3TDD - chains A and B of the 28 polymer chains in the assembly; structure by X-ray diffraction, 2.70 A resolution.

Chain A:
Protein: Proteasome component Y7
Organism: Saccharomyces cerevisiae
Notes: EC 3.4.25.1
UniProtKB: P23639 (PSA2_YEAST); the construct lacks a stretch of the UniProt sequence and is renumbered around it, so the offset changes along the chain: 4-102 = UniProt 1-99; 103-147 = UniProt 101-145; 148-200 = UniProt 147-199; 202-209 = UniProt 200-207; 2 more segments
Chain sequence (250 residues; numbered 4 to 236 plus 18 insertion-coded residues; 1 number in that range is skipped by the numbering (no residue carries it; nothing is unmodelled there); the number before each row is that of its first residue; a row labelled like 21A-21B holds insertion residues (21A, then the next letters in order)):
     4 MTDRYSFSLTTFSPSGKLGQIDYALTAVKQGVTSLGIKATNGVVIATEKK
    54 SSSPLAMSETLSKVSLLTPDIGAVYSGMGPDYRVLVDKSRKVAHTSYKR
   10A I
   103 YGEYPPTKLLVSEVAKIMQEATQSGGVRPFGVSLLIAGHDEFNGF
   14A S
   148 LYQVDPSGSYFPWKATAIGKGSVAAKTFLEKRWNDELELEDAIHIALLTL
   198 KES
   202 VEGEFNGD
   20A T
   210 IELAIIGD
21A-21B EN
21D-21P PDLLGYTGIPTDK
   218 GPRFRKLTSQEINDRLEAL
UniProt features mapped onto this chain:
  - cross-link: Lys110 (Glycyl lysine isopeptide (Lys-Gly) (interchain with G-Cter in ubiquitin))

Chain B:
Protein: Proteasome component Y13
Organism: Saccharomyces cerevisiae
Notes: EC 3.4.25.1
UniProtKB: P23638 (PSA4_YEAST); the construct lacks a stretch of the UniProt sequence and is renumbered around it, so the offset changes along the chain: 4-63 = UniProt 2-61; 64-144 = UniProt 63-143; 145-200 = UniProt 145-200; 202-204 = UniProt 201-203; 2 more segments
Chain sequence (244 residues; row label = number of the first residue in the row; note: 1 number in that range is skipped by the numbering (no residue carries it; nothing is unmodelled there); a row labelled like 20A-20B holds insertion residues (20A, then the next letters in order)):
     4 GSRRYDSRTTIFSPEGRLYQVEYALESISHAGTAIGIMASDGIVLAAERK
    54 VTSTLLEQDT
   63A S
    64 TEKLYKLNDKIAVAVAGLTADAEILINTARIHAQNYLKTYNEDIPVEILV
   114 RRLSDIKQGYTQHGGLRPFGVSFIYAGYDDR
   14A Y
   145 GYQLYTSNPSGNYTGWKAISVGANTSAAQTLLQMDYKDDMKVDDAIELAL
   195 KTLSKT
   202 TDS
20A-20B SA
   205 LTYDRLEFATIR
21A-21B KG
   217 AN
21C-21D DG
   219 E
   21E V
   220 YQKIFKPQEIKDILVKTGIT
UniProt features mapped onto this chain:
  - cross-link (Glycyl lysine isopeptide (Lys-Gly)): Lys101 (interchain with G-Cter in ubiquitin), Lys199 (interchain with G-Cter in ubiquitin), Lys225 (interchain with G-Cter in ubiquitin)

Interface between chain A and chain B:
Residue-residue contacts - 67 pairs, chain A then chain B:
  Arg7(A) with Ser5(B)
  Tyr8(A) with Ser5(B); Tyr8(B)
  Ser9(A) with Gly127(B); Leu129(B)
  Phe10(A) with Ser5(B); Tyr8(B); Asp9(B); Gly128(B)
  Ser11(A) with Gly128(B), hydrogen bond (backbone-backbone); Leu129(B); Arg130(B), hydrogen bond (side chain-backbone)
  Thr13(A) with Arg130(B)
  Thr14(A) with Ser10(B); Thr12(B); Gln23(B)
  Phe15(A) with Gln23(B); Tyr26(B); Ala27(B), hydrophobic; Arg130(B); Pro131(B); Gly133(B)
  Ser16(A) with Tyr26(B)
  Pro17(A) with Tyr26(B); Glu29(B)
  Ser18(A) with Glu29(B); His33(B)
  Gly19(A) with Tyr26(B); Glu29(B); Ser30(B), hydrogen bond (backbone-side chain)
  Leu21(A) with Arg130(B)
  Lys41(A) with Glu60(B), salt bridge
  Ser114(A) with Glu86(B)
  Lys118(A) with Ile87(B)
  Gln121(A) with Ala83(B); Asp84(B), hydrogen bond; Ile87(B); Arg130(B)
  Thr124(A) with Arg130(B), hydrogen bond (backbone-side chain)
  Gln125(A) with Tyr123(B); Leu129(B); Arg130(B), hydrogen bond (side chain-backbone); Pro131(B); Phe132(B)
  Gly127(A) with Leu129(B)
  Tyr149(A) with Thr63(B)
  Ser154(A) with Ala83(B)
  Gly155(A) with Ala83(B)
  Ser156(A) with Thr82(B); Ala83(B)
  Tyr157(A) with Glu86(B), hydrogen bond
  Pro159(A) with Leu59(B); Glu60(B), hydrogen bond (backbone-backbone); Thr63(B); Ser63A(B)
  Trp160(A) with Ser56(B); Leu58(B); Leu59(B); Glu60(B)
  Lys161(A) with Thr57(B); Leu58(B), hydrogen bond (backbone-backbone); Leu59(B); Glu60(B)
  Ala162(A) with Leu58(B)
  Lys173(A) with Leu58(B)
  Glu177(A) with Thr57(B), hydrogen bond; Leu58(B)
Other interface residues (no listed pair), chain A (34 interface residues in all): Ser126, Phe158, Leu176
Other interface residues (no listed pair), chain B (32 interface residues in all): Leu81

Overview:
The interface between chain A and chain B involves 34 residues on one side and 32 on the other; the contacts
include 10 hydrogen bonds and 1 salt bridge. Polar pairs include Lys41(A)-Glu60(B), Ser11(A)-Arg130(B) and
Gly19(A)-Ser30(B).
Here chain A is Proteasome component Y7 and chain B is Proteasome component Y13, both from Saccharomyces
cerevisiae. Entry 3TDD (Crystal structure of yeast CP in complex with Belactosin C) was determined by X-ray
diffraction.
